PDB entry 5VI8 | X-ray diffraction, 2.76 A resolution | chains C and F of the 10 polymer chains in the assembly

Chain C:
Name: DNA-directed RNA polymerase subunit beta
From: Mycobacterium smegmatis (strain ATCC 700084 / mc(2)155)
Notes: EC 2.7.7.6
Reference sequence: P60281 (RPOB_MYCS2); residue numbers follow UniProt; this construct covers 1-1169
Amino-acid sequence (1169 residues; row label = number of the first residue in the row):
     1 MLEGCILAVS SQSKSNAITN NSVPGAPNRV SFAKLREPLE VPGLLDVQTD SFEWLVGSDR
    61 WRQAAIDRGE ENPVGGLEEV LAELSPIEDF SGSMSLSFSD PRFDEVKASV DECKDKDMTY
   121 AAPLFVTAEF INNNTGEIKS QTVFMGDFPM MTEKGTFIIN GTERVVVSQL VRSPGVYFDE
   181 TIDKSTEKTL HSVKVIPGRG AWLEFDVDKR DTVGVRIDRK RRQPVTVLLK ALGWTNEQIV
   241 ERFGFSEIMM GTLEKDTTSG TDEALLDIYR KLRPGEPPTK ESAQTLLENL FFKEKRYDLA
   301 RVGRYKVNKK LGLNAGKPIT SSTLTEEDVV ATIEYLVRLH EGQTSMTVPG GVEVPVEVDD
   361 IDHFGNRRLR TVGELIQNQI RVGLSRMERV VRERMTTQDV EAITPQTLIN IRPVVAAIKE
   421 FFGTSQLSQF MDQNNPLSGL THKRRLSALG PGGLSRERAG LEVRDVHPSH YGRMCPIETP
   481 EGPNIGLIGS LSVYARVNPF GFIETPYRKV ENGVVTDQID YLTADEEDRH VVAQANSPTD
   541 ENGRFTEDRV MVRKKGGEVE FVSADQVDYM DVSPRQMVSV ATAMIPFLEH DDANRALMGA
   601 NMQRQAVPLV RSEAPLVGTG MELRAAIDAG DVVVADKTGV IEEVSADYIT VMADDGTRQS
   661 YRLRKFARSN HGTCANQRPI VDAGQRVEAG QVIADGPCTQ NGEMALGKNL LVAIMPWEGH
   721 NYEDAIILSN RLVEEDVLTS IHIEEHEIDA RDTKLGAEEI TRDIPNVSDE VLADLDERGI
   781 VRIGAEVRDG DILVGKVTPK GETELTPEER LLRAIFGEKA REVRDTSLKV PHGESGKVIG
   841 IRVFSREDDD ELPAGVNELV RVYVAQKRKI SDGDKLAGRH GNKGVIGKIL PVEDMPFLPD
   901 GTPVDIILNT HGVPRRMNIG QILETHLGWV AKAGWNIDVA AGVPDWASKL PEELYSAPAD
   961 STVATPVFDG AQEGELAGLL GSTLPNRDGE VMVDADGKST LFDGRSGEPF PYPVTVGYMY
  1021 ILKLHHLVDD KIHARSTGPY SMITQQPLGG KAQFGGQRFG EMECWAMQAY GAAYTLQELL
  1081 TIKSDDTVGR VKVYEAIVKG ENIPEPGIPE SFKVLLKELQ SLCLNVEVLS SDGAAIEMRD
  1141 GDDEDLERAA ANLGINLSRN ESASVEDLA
Not modelled in the structure: 1-20, 206-214, 312-322, 1140-1169

Chain F:
Name: RNA polymerase sigma factor SigA
From: Mycobacterium smegmatis (strain ATCC 700084 / mc(2)155)
Reference sequence: A0QW02 (A0QW02_MYCS2); the construct has insertions or renumbered stretches relative to UniProt, so the offset changes along the chain: 118-156 = UniProt 1-39; 163-466 = UniProt 163-466
Amino-acid sequence (466 residues; numbered 118 to 466 plus 123 insertion-coded residues; 6 numbers in that range are skipped by the numbering (no residue carries them; nothing is unmodelled there); the number before each row is that of its first residue; a row labelled like 156A-156Z holds insertion residues (156A, then the next letters in order)):
   118 MAATKASPAT EEPVKRTATK TPAKKAPAKR AAKSAAAKA
156A-156Z GGKAPAKKAPAKRAAKGTAAKPEDGV
157A-157Z TDDLEVTDDLEAEPGEDLDVEDTDLE
158A-158Z LDDLDSDDDTAVEDEEEEADAATPAV
159A-159Z ATAKAADDDIDEPSEKDKASGDFVWD
160A-160S EEESEALRQARKDAELTAS
   163 ADSVRAYLKQ IGKVALLNAE EEVELAKRIE AGLYATQKLA ELAEKGEKLP VQQRRDMQWI
   223 CRDGDRAKNH LLEANLRLVV SLAKRYTGRG MAFLDLIQEG NLGLIRAVEK FDYTKGYKFS
   283 TYATWWIRQA ITRAMADQAR TIRIPVHMVE VINKLGRIQR ELLQDLGREP TPEELAKEMD
   343 ITPEKVLEIQ QYAREPISLD QTIGDEGDSQ LGDFIEDSEA VVAVDAVSFT LLQDQLQSVL
   403 ETLSEREAGV VRLRFGLTDG QPRTLDEIGQ VYGVTRERIR QIESKTMSKL RHPSRSQVLR
   463 DYLD
Not modelled in the structure: 118-139, 156A-156Z, 157A-157Z, 158A-158Z, 159A-159Z, 160A-160S, 368-369

How chain C and chain F interact:
Contacting residue pairs (66; chain C residue first):
  Val143(C) - Gln326(F)
  Phe144(C) - Leu325(F)  hydrophobic
  Phe144(C) - Gln326(F)  hydrogen bond (backbone-side chain)
  Phe144(C) - Gly329(F)
  Phe144(C) - Arg330(F)
  Leu266(C) - Lys146(F)
  Arg270(C) - Ala152(F)
  Gly275(C) - Ala153(F)
  Gly275(C) - Ala156(F)
  Gly275(C) - Lys171(F)  hydrogen bond (backbone-side chain)
  Glu276(C) - Ala153(F)
  Pro277(C) - Lys150(F)
  Pro277(C) - Ala153(F)
  Pro278(C) - Lys150(F)
  Arg389(C) - Lys246(F)  hydrogen bond (side chain-backbone)
  Arg389(C) - Arg247(F)
  Glu393(C) - Arg247(F)  salt bridge
  Thr397(C) - Arg247(F)
  Gln406(C) - Gln326(F)
  Asn410(C) - Arg322(F)
  Ile411(C) - Gln326(F)
  Arg412(C) - Arg322(F)
  Arg751(C) - Arg356(F)
  Asn766(C) - Leu465(F)
  Asn766(C) - Asp466(F)
  Thr806(C) - Phe391(F)
  Pro807(C) - Phe417(F)
  Pro807(C) - Gly418(F)
  Glu808(C) - Phe391(F)
  Glu809(C) - Asp466(F)
  Arg810(C) - Phe417(F)
  Arg810(C) - Pro424(F)
  Leu811(C) - Leu398(F)  hydrophobic
  Leu811(C) - Val413(F)  hydrophobic
  Leu811(C) - Phe417(F)  hydrophobic
  Leu812(C) - Tyr464(F)  hydrophobic
  Arg813(C) - Asp466(F)  salt bridge
  Ala814(C) - Phe417(F)  hydrophobic
  Ala814(C) - Met449(F)
  Ala814(C) - Arg453(F)  hydrogen bond (backbone-side chain)
  Ile815(C) - Met449(F)
  Ile815(C) - Leu452(F)  hydrophobic
  Ile815(C) - Arg453(F)  hydrogen bond (backbone-side chain)
  Phe816(C) - Ser458(F)
  Phe816(C) - Arg462(F)
  Glu818(C) - Arg462(F)  salt bridge
  Glu818(C) - Leu465(F)
  Arg846(C) - Leu349(F)
  Ala854(C) - Gln353(F)
  Gly855(C) - Gln353(F)
  Pro1039(C) - Glu378(F)
  Tyr1040(C) - Ile377(F)
  Tyr1040(C) - Glu378(F)
  Tyr1040(C) - Asp379(F)  hydrogen bond (backbone-backbone)
  Ser1041(C) - Ile377(F)
  Ser1041(C) - Asp379(F)
  Met1042(C) - Ile377(F)  hydrogen bond (backbone-backbone)
  Met1042(C) - Asp379(F)
  Gln1045(C) - Asp379(F)  hydrogen bond
  Leu1048(C) - Asp375(F)
  Leu1048(C) - Phe376(F)
  Arg1090(C) - Val383(F)
  Val1091(C) - Ala385(F)  hydrophobic
  Tyr1094(C) - Ala385(F)  hydrophobic
  Tyr1094(C) - Val386(F)
  Glu1095(C) - Val389(F)
Other interface residues (no listed pair), chain C (49 interface residues in all): Lys107, Thr142, Thr396, Asp752, Ile1043, Thr1087, Val1098
Other interface residues (no listed pair), chain F (50 interface residues in all): Arg147, Ala149, Thr249, Gln352, Gly374, Ala388, Leu394, Gln395, Leu419, Gly422, Leu461

Overview:
49 residues of chain C and 50 residues of chain F are in contact; the contacts include 8 hydrogen bonds and 3
salt bridges. Polar contacts include Glu393(C)-Arg247(F), Arg813(C)-Asp466(F) and Glu818(C)-Arg462(F).
Chain C is DNA-directed RNA polymerase subunit beta and chain F is RNA polymerase sigma factor SigA, both from
Mycobacterium smegmatis (strain ATCC 700084 / mc(2)155); the structure, Structure of a mycobacterium smegmatis
transcription initiation complex with an upstream-fork promoter fragment, was determined by X-ray diffraction
together with 5VI5 from the same study.
